Entry 4FAS (X-ray diffraction, 2.10 A resolution); this record covers chains A and F of the 6 polymer chains in the assembly.

# Chain A
Protein: Hydroxylamine oxidoreductase
Source organism: Nitrosomonas europaea
Notes: EC 1.7.3.4
UniProtKB: Q50925 (HAO_NITEU); residues 1-546 here correspond to UniProt positions 25-570 (UniProt number = residue number + 24)
Amino-acid sequence (546 residues; row label = number of the first residue in the row):
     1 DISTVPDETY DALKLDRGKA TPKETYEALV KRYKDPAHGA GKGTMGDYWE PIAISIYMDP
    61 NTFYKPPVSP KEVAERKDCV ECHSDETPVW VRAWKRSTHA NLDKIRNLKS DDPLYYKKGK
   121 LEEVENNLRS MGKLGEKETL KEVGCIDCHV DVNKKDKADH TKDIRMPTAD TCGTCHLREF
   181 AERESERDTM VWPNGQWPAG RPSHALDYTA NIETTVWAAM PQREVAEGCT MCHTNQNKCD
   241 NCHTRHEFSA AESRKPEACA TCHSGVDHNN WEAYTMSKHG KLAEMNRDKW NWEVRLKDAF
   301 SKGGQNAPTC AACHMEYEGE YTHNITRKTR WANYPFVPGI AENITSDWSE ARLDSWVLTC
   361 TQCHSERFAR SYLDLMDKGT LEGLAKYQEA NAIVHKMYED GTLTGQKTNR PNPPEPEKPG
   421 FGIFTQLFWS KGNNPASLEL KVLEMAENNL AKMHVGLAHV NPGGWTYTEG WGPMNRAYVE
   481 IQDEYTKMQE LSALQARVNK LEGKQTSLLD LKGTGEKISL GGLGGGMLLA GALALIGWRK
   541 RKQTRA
Unresolved in the structure: 503-546
Covalent attachments: heme c (HEC) linked to Cys-79, Cys-82, Cys-145, Cys-148, Cys-172, Cys-175, Cys-239, Cys-242, Cys-259, Cys-262, Cys-310, Cys-313, Cys-360, Cys-363; Isoporphyrin containing Fe (ISW) linked to Cys-229, Cys-232, Tyr-467
Bound ions: heme c Fe (7 sites), coordinated by His-83, His-99, His-149, His-160, His-176, His-204, His-243, His-246, His-263, His-279, His-314, His-323, His-364, His-459
Small-molecule neighbours:
  - heme c (HEC), molecule 1: Tyr-57, Tyr-64, Pro-67, Ser-69, Pro-70, Ala-74, Glu-75, Asp-78, His-83, Glu-86, Ile-146, His-149, Val-150, Ala-158, His-160, Ile-164, Met-166
  - heme c (HEC), molecule 2: Tyr-57, Pro-60, His-83, Thr-87, Trp-90, Val-91, Trp-94, His-99, Val-143, Gly-144, His-149, Met-166, Pro-167, Lys-238, Asp-240, Arg-245, His-246, Phe-248
  - heme c (HEC), molecule 3: Met-58, Val-89, Trp-90, Met-231, Lys-238, Asp-240, Asn-241, Thr-244, Arg-245
  - heme c (HEC), molecule 4: Thr-98, His-99, Leu-102, Lys-117, Lys-120, Leu-121, Val-124, Leu-128, Leu-140, Val-143, Val-152, Pro-167, Thr-171, His-176, His-243, Phe-248, Ser-249, Ala-250, Ala-251
  - heme c (HEC), molecule 5: Tyr-116, Lys-117, Lys-120, Ala-169, His-176, Glu-179, Phe-180, Arg-183, His-204, Asn-235, His-243, Ala-250, Ser-253, Arg-254, Arg-295, Leu-296, Ala-311, Met-315, Tyr-321, His-323
  - heme c (HEC), molecule 6: Arg-201, Pro-202, Ser-203, His-204, Asp-207, Ala-210, Met-231, His-233, Thr-234, Asn-235, Asn-241, Ser-253, Ala-258, His-263, Ala-311, His-314, Ile-325, Thr-329, Ala-332, Asn-333
  - heme c (HEC), molecule 7: His-263, Asn-270, Trp-271, Tyr-274, His-279, Pro-308, Thr-309, His-314, Lys-328, Thr-329, Arg-330, Trp-331, Ala-332, Asn-333, Trp-356, Leu-373, Met-376, His-454, Ala-458, His-459
  - heme c (HEC), molecule 8: Lys-278, His-279, Leu-282, Phe-300, Asn-306, Ala-307, Pro-308, Trp-356, Thr-359, Gln-362, His-364, Phe-368, Ala-369, Tyr-372, Leu-373, Val-460
  - heme c (HEC), molecule 9: His-364, Ser-365, Phe-368
  - heme c (HEC), molecule 10: Ser-365, Glu-366, Arg-367, Phe-368
  - Isoporphyrin containing Fe (ISW; {3,3'-[(9S)-8,13-diethenyl-3,7,12,17-tetramethyl-9,10-dihydroporphyrin-2,18-diyl-kappa~4~N~21~,N~22~,N~23~,N~24~]dipropanoato(2-)}iron), molecule 1: Trp-197, Arg-201, Pro-202, Ala-210, Asn-211, Thr-214, Trp-217, Gly-228, His-233, Thr-261, His-263, His-268, Ala-332, Asn-333, Tyr-334, Phe-424, Phe-428
  - Isoporphyrin containing Fe (ISW), molecule 2: Pro-462, Gly-463, Thr-466

# Chain F
Protein: NE1300
Source organism: Nitrosomonas europaea
UniProtKB: Q82V11 (Q82V11_NITEU); residues 1-69 here correspond to UniProt positions 23-91 (UniProt number = residue number + 22)
Amino-acid sequence (69 residues; numbered 1 to 69; the number before each row is that of its first residue):
     1 SGNLESSLAP ISAKDMLDYL ACKDKKPTDV VKSHTEVENG KIVRVKCGDI VALVQKAREQ
    61 SGDAWQGGY
Unresolved in the structure: 1-6, 56-69
Disulfides: Cys-22/Cys-47

# Chain A / chain F interface
Pairs across the interface (20; chain A residue first):
  Tyr-48(A) / Lys-32(F)  hydrogen bond (backbone-side chain)
  Glu-50(A) / Lys-32(F)  salt bridge
  Ala-219(A) / Ile-42(F)
  Pro-221(A) / Ser-33(F)
  Pro-221(A) / His-34(F)
  Pro-221(A) / Thr-35(F)
  Pro-221(A) / Val-37(F)
  Pro-221(A) / Ile-42(F)  hydrophobic
  Gln-222(A) / His-34(F)  hydrogen bond (backbone-backbone)
  Gln-222(A) / Thr-35(F)
  Glu-224(A) / His-34(F)  salt bridge
  Asn-412(A) / Gly-40(F)
  Pro-413(A) / Gly-40(F)
  Pro-414(A) / Val-37(F)  hydrophobic
  Pro-414(A) / Gly-40(F)
  Glu-415(A) / Gly-40(F)  hydrogen bond (backbone-backbone)
  Glu-415(A) / Lys-41(F)  salt bridge
  Trp-429(A) / Val-37(F)
  Lys-431(A) / Val-37(F)  hydrogen bond (side chain-backbone)
  Lys-431(A) / Glu-38(F)  salt bridge
Other interface residues (no listed pair), chain A (15 interface residues in all): Trp-49, Met-220, Arg-223
Other interface residues (no listed pair), chain F (11 interface residues in all): Glu-36, Arg-44

# Summary
15 residues of chain A face 11 of chain F across their interface; the contacts include 4 hydrogen bonds and 4
salt bridges. Polar contacts include Glu-50(A)/Lys-32(F), Glu-224(A)/His-34(F) and Glu-415(A)/Lys-41(F).
Ligands of chain A: 3 copies of heme c.
Chain A is Hydroxylamine oxidoreductase and chain F is NE1300, both from Nitrosomonas europaea; the structure,
Complex crystal structure of hydroxylamine oxidoreductase and NE1300 from Nitrosomonas europaea, was
determined by X-ray diffraction.
